Entry 7THV (electron microscopy, 4.00 A resolution); this record covers chains A and B of the 8 polymer chains in the assembly.

== Chain A ==
Protein: Replication factor C subunit 1
From: Saccharomyces cerevisiae
UniProt: P38630 (RFC1_YEAST); numbering as in UniProt (aligned over 1-861)
Amino-acid sequence (861 residues; each row starts with the number of its first residue):
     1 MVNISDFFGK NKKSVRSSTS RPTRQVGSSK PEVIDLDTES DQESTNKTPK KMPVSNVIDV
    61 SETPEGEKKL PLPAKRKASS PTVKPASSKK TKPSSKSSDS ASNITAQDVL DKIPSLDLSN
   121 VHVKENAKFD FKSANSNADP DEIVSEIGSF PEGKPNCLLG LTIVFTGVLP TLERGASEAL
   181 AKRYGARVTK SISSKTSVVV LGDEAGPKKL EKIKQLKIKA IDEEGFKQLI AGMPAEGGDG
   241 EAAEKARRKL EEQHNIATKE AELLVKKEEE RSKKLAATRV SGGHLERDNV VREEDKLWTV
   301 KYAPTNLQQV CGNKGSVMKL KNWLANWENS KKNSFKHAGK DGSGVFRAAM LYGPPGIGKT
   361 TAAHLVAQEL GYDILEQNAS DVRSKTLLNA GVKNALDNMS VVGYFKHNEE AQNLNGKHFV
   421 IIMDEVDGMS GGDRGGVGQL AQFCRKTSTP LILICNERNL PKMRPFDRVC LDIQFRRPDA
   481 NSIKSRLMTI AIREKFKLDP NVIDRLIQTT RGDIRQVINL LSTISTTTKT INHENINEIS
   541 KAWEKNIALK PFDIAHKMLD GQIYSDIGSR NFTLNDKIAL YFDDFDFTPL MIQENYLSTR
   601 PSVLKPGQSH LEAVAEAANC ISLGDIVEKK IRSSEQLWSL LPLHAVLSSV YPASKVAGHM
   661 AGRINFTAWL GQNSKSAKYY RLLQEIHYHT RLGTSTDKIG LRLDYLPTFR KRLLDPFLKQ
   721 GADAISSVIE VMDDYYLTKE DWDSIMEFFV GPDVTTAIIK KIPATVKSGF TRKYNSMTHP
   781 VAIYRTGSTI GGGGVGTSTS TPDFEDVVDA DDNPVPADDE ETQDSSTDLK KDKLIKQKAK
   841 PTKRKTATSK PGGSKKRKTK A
Disordered / not traced: 1-290, 527-539, 781-861
Ion coordination: Mg2+: Thr360 (together with ATP-gamma-S)
Ligand contacts:
  - ADP (adenosine-5'-diphosphate): Ser695, Thr696, Tyr705
  - ATP-gamma-S (AGS; phosphothiophosphoric acid-adenylate ester): Thr299, Ala303, Pro304, Gln309, Val310, Cys311, Pro355, Gly356, Ile357, Gly358, Lys359, Thr360, Thr361, Asn456, Arg486, Ile514, Arg515, Ile518
Swiss-Prot annotation at these positions:
  - motif (Nuclear localization signal): Lys830 to Leu834, Lys855 to Lys860
  - binding site (ATP): Thr299, Cys311, Gly353 to Thr361, Asn456
  - modified residue: Thr38 (Phosphothreonine), Ser40 (Phosphoserine), Thr63 (Phosphothreonine)
  - mutagenesis: Asp427 (D427H: In cs mutant CDC44-2; causes cell cycle arrest), Gly436 (G436R: In cs mutant CDC44-3/4; causes cell cycle arrest), Gly512 (G512A: In cs mutant CDC44-9; no effect), Asp513 (D513N: In cs mutants CDC44-1/5/8 and CDC44-9; causes cell cycle arrest)
From the paper describing this entry:
  - mutagenesis - W638G: decreased catalytic activity on PCNA and DNA
  - mutagenesis - F582A: unchanged catalytic activity on DNA
  - mutagenesis - F582A: unchanged binding to DNA
  - mutagenesis - F582A, W638G: unchanged growth

== Chain B ==
Protein: Replication factor C subunit 4
From: Saccharomyces cerevisiae
UniProt: P40339 (RFC4_YEAST); residues 1-323 here = UniProt positions 1-323
Amino-acid sequence (323 residues; row label = number of the first residue in the row):
     1 MSKTLSLQLP WVEKYRPQVL SDIVGNKETI DRLQQIAKDG NMPHMIISGM PGIGKTTSVH
    61 CLAHELLGRS YADGVLELNA SDDRGIDVVR NQIKHFAQKK LHLPPGKHKI VILDEADSMT
   121 AGAQQALRRT MELYSNSTRF AFACNQSNKI IEPLQSRCAI LRYSKLSDED VLKRLLQIIK
   181 LEDVKYTNDG LEAIIFTAEG DMRQAINNLQ STVAGHGLVN ADNVFKIVDS PHPLIVKKML
   241 LASNLEDSIQ ILRTDLWKKG YSSIDIVTTS FRVTKNLAQV KESVRLEMIK EIGLTHMRIL
   301 EGVGTYLQLA SMLAKIHKLN NKA
Disordered / not traced: 1-7, 322-323
Ion coordination: Mg2+: Thr56 (together with ATP-gamma-S)
Ligand contacts:
  - ATP-gamma-S (AGS; phosphothiophosphoric acid-adenylate ester), molecule 1: Val12, Arg16, Pro17, Ile23, Val24, Pro51, Gly52, Ile53, Gly54, Lys55, Thr56, Thr57, Glu115, Asn145, Arg174, Met202, Arg203
  - ATP-gamma-S (AGS), molecule 2: Arg128, Pro153, Arg157
Swiss-Prot annotation at these positions:
  - binding site (ATP): Val12, Val24, Gly49 to Thr57, Asn145, Arg203

== How chain A and chain B interact ==
Residue-residue contacts (65; chain A residue first):
  Glu294(A) - Asn41(B)
  Asp295(A) - Asn41(B)
  Asp295(A) - Pro105(B)
  Asp295(A) - His108(B)
  Asp295(A) - Arg139(B)  hydrogen bond (backbone-side chain)
  Lys296(A) - Asn41(B)
  Lys296(A) - Asn136(B)
  Leu297(A) - Pro43(B)  hydrophobic
  Leu297(A) - His44(B)
  Leu297(A) - Ser135(B)
  Leu297(A) - Arg139(B)
  Glu376(A) - Arg129(B)  salt bridge
  Asn378(A) - Arg129(B)
  Ala379(A) - Arg90(B)  hydrogen bond (backbone-side chain)
  Ser380(A) - Arg90(B)
  Ser380(A) - Lys94(B)  hydrogen bond (backbone-side chain)
  Ser380(A) - Thr130(B)
  Asp381(A) - Arg90(B)
  Val382(A) - Arg90(B)
  Glu425(A) - Arg128(B)  salt bridge
  Glu425(A) - Arg129(B)
  Asp427(A) - Gln125(B)
  Asp427(A) - Arg128(B)  salt bridge
  Gly428(A) - Gln125(B)
  Ser430(A) - Ile86(B)
  Ser430(A) - Gly122(B)
  Asp433(A) - Arg90(B)  salt bridge
  Asn456(A) - Arg128(B)  hydrogen bond
  Asp513(A) - Ser156(B)  hydrogen bond
  Arg515(A) - Ser156(B)
  Arg515(A) - Arg157(B)
  Gln516(A) - Gln155(B)
  Gln516(A) - Ser156(B)
  Asn519(A) - Arg157(B)  hydrogen bond (side chain-backbone)
  Asn519(A) - Cys158(B)
  Asn519(A) - Ala159(B)
  Thr523(A) - Arg32(B)
  Thr526(A) - Arg32(B)
  Thr526(A) - Gln35(B)
  Asn546(A) - Glu28(B)
  Ile547(A) - Glu28(B)
  Ile547(A) - Arg32(B)
  Lys550(A) - Arg162(B)
  Leu574(A) - Glu282(B)
  Leu574(A) - Leu286(B)  hydrophobic
  Leu574(A) - Ile289(B)  hydrophobic
  Asn575(A) - Glu199(B)
  Asn575(A) - Lys275(B)  hydrogen bond
  Lys577(A) - Glu282(B)  salt bridge
  Ile578(A) - Lys275(B)
  Phe582(A) - Met50(B)  hydrophobic
  Phe582(A) - Lys165(B)
  Asp583(A) - Ser164(B)
  Cys620(A) - Lys290(B)  hydrogen bond
  Leu623(A) - Lys290(B)
  Val627(A) - Met297(B)  hydrophobic
  Glu635(A) - Gln146(B)
  Leu640(A) - Leu300(B)  hydrophobic
  Pro642(A) - Phe271(B)  hydrophobic
  Leu643(A) - Gly293(B)
  Val646(A) - Leu286(B)  hydrophobic
  Val646(A) - Ile289(B)  hydrophobic
  Leu647(A) - Lys290(B)
  Tyr651(A) - Glu287(B)
  Ser654(A) - Leu286(B)
Also at the interface, not in a pair above, chain A (49 interface residues in all): Val300, Pro355, Thr360, Asp584, Asp586, Ser639, Val650
Also at the interface, not in a pair above, chain B (46 interface residues in all): Ile36, Gly106, Ala126, Ser147, Glu152, His296

== Overview ==
The interface between chain A and chain B involves 49 residues on one side and 46 on the other; the contacts
include 8 hydrogen bonds and 5 salt bridges. Polar contacts include Glu376(A)-Arg129(B), Glu425(A)-Arg128(B)
and Asp427(A)-Arg128(B). From the paper: W638G of chain A reduces catalytic activity on PCNA and DNA; F582A
and W638G of chain A leave growth unchanged.
Chain A is Replication factor C subunit 1 and chain B is Replication factor C subunit 4, both from
Saccharomyces cerevisiae; the structure, Structure of the yeast clamp loader (Replication Factor C RFC) bound
to the sliding clamp (Proliferating ..., was determined by electron microscopy together with 7THJ, 7TI8, 7TIB,
7TIC, 7TID and 7TKU from the same study.
